8U7I - chains B and K of the 16 polymer chains in the assembly; structure by electron microscopy, 2.57 A resolution.

# Chain B
Name: Endonuclease GajA
From: Bacillus cereus VD045
UniProt: J8H9C1 (GAJA_BACC6); numbering as in UniProt (aligned over 2-578)
Amino-acid sequence (675 residues; numbered -96 to 578; the number before each row is that of its first residue; numbers below 1 keep their minus sign (Met-96 is residue -96)):
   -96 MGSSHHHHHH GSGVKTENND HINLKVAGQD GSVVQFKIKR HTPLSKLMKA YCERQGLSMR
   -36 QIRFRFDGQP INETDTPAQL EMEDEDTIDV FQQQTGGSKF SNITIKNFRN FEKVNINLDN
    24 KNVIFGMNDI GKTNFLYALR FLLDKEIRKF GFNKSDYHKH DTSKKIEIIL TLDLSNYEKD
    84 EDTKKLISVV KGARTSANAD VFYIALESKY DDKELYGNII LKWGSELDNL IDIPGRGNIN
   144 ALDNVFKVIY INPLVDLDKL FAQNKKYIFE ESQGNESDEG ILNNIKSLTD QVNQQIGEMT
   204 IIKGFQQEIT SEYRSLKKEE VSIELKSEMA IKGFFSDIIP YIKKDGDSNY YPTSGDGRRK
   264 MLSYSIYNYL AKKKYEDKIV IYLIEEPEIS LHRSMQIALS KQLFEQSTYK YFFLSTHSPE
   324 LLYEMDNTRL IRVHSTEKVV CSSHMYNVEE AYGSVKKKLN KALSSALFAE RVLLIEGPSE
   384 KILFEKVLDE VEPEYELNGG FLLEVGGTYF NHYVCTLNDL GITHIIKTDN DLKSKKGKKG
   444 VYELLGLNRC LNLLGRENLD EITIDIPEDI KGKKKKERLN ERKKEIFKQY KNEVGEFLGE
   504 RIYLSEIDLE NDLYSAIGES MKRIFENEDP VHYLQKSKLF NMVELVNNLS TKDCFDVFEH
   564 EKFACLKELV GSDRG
Not modelled in the structure: -96 to -72, -41 to -39, -26 to -11, 256-257, 576-578
Construct notes: expression tag (-96 to 1)
Swiss-Prot annotation at these positions:
  - binding site (ATP): Asp32 to Thr36
  - binding site (a divalent metal cation): Glu379, Glu383, Asp463, Glu464, Glu513
  - site (Interaction with GajB): Lys94, Arg97
  - mutagenesis: Lys35 (K35A: Retains endonuclease activity), His320 (H320A: Retains endonuclease activity, ATP only partially inhibits endonuclease activity), Glu379 (E379A: Loss of endonuclease activity), Asp511 (D511A: Loss of endonuclease activity), Lys541 (K541A: Loss of endonuclease activity)
Reported in the primary citation:
  - catalytic residues: Gly409 (by similarity / conservation)

# Chain K
Name: Gabija Anti-Defense 1
From: Bacillus phage phi3T
UniProt: A0A1P8CWZ3 (A0A1P8CWZ3_BPPHT); numbering as in UniProt (aligned over 1-295)
Amino-acid sequence (295 residues; each row starts with the number of its first residue):
     1 MKLIGIKTSN CFLVSDNIEG KRYFHSQLDE LLFDGKRATE TYKSDWFKLE KEPSVIEKQM
    61 PAKKINHRYE LKEGFQESEL TPKVIKASYI GEDSEYYEVK GLYDLKFEEI PQQNEKIEFE
   121 MNVIEEIDGE LKLQSHNFNL NYNLLDRIQT HPMLLETKPC YLSQEESYKI IRNHIKANIN
   181 PKFARITSDY DFCLTVVKVL ELYKPHEYIV DLNAMYKRRK PKLEKRFQTK REVEIYKVAP
   241 KAYQSYPIVE PFSGKDVEDL KSNIKKFLDD LMAKINEPLV ECKCCKGRGV ILNEN
Not modelled in the structure: 1-131, 294-295
Reported in the primary citation:
  - mutagenesis - Y103R, C282E: decreased binding to GajAB

# Interface between chain B and chain K
Pairs across the interface - 25 pairs, chain B then chain K:
  Lys169(B) with Tyr216(K)
  Phe172(B) with Met215(K), hydrophobic
  Gln176(B) with Arg226(K), hydrogen bond
  Gly177(B) with Arg226(K), hydrogen bond (backbone-side chain)
  Asn178(B) with Arg226(K)
  Glu179(B) with Tyr208(K), hydrogen bond; Arg226(K); Gln228(K), hydrogen bond
  Glu182(B) with Val210(K); Asp211(K), hydrogen bond (side chain-backbone); Ala214(K)
  Leu185(B) with Ala214(K), hydrophobic; Met215(K)
  Lys189(B) with Ala214(K); Lys217(K), hydrogen bond (backbone-side chain)
  Thr192(B) with Lys217(K), hydrogen bond
  Asp193(B) with Lys217(K), salt bridge
  Ala233(B) with Lys217(K), hydrogen bond (backbone-side chain)
  Ile234(B) with Lys217(K); Arg218(K)
  Lys235(B) with Lys217(K); Arg218(K)
  Gly236(B) with Lys217(K)
  Phe238(B) with Met215(K); Tyr216(K), hydrophobic
Interface residues without a listed pair, chain B (18 interface residues in all): Phe237, Asp248
Interface residues without a listed pair, chain K (11 interface residues in all): Ala242
The authors on this interface:
  - hot spots on chain K (mutagenesis) - F192R: abolished binding to GajAB

# Summary
Chain B and chain K form an interface of 18 and 11 residues respectively; the contacts include 8 hydrogen
bonds and 1 salt bridge. Among the polar pairs are Asp193(B)-Lys217(K), Gln176(B)-Arg226(K) and
Gly177(B)-Arg226(K). From the paper: the catalytic residue Gly409(B); Y103R and C282E of chain K reduce
binding to GajAB.
Chain B is Endonuclease GajA (Bacillus cereus VD045) and chain K is Gabija Anti-Defense 1 (Bacillus phage
phi3T); the structure, Structure of the phage immune evasion protein Gad1 bound to the Gabija GajAB complex,
was determined by electron microscopy (same publication as 8SM3).
